Entry 7WBW (electron microscopy, 7.10 A resolution (low resolution: residue-level contacts below are approximate; hydrogen-bond / salt-bridge calls are withheld)); this record covers chains N and a of the 26 polymer chains in the assembly.

[Chain N]
Molecule: 198-nt DNA strand
Sequence (198 nucleotides; each row starts with the number of its first residue; numbers below 1 keep their minus sign (DG-125 is residue -125)):
  -125 GCTTACGTCAGTCTGGCCATCTTTGTGTTTGGTGTGTTTGGGTGGTGGCC
   -75 GTTTTCGTTGTTTTTTTCTGTCTCGTGCCTGGTGTCTTGGGTGTAATCCC
   -25 CTTGGCGGTTAAAACGCGGGGGACAGCGCGTACGTGCGTTTAAGCGGTGC
    25 TAGAGCTGTCTACGACCAATTGAGCGGCCTCGGCACCGGGATTCTGAT
Not modelled in the structure: -125 to -82, -63 to -59

[Chain a]
Molecule: Histone H3.3
From: Homo sapiens
UniProtKB: P84243 (H33_HUMAN); residues 0-135 here correspond to UniProt positions 1-136 (UniProt number = residue number + 1)
Sequence (139 residues; row label = number of the first residue in the row; numbers below 1 keep their minus sign (Gly-3 is residue -3)):
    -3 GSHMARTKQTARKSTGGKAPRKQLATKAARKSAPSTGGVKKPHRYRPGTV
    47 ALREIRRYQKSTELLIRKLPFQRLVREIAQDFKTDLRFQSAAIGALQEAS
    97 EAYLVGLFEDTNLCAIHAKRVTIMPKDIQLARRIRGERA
Not modelled in the structure: -3 to 37, 135
Sequence notes: expression tag (-3 to -1)
Swiss-Prot annotation at these positions:
  - site: Ser31 (Interaction with ZMYND11)
  - modified residue: Arg2 (Asymmetric dimethylarginine), Thr3 (Phosphothreonine), Lys4 (Allysine), Gln5 (5-glutamyl dopamine), Thr6 (Phosphothreonine), Arg8 (Citrulline), Lys9 (N6,N6,N6-trimethyllysine), Ser10 (ADP-ribosylserine), Thr11 (Phosphothreonine), Lys14 (N6-(2-hydroxyisobutyryl)lysine), Arg17 (Asymmetric dimethylarginine), Lys18 (N6-(2-hydroxyisobutyryl)lysine), Lys23 (N6-(2-hydroxyisobutyryl)lysine), Arg26 (Citrulline), Lys27 (N6,N6,N6-trimethyllysine), Ser28 (ADP-ribosylserine), Ser31 (Phosphoserine), Lys36 (N6,N6,N6-trimethyllysine), Lys37 (N6-methyllysine), Tyr41 (Phosphotyrosine) and 9 more in UniProt
  - lipidation: Lys18 (N6-decanoyllysine)

[Interface between chain N and chain a]
Residue-residue contacts (21; chain N residue first):
  DC7(N) - Thr118(a)
  DG8(N) - Pro43(a)
  DG8(N) - Gly44(a)
  DT9(N) - Arg40(a)
  DT9(N) - Pro43(a)
  DT9(N) - Gly44(a)
  DT9(N) - Thr45(a)
  DT9(N) - Val46(a)
  DT9(N) - Ala47(a)
  DG10(N) - His39(a)
  DG10(N) - Arg40(a)
  DA17(N) - Arg63(a)
  DA17(N) - Leu65(a)
  DA17(N) - Arg69(a)
  DG18(N) - Arg63(a)
  DG18(N) - Lys64(a)
  DG18(N) - Leu65(a)
  DG18(N) - Pro66(a)
  DA26(N) - Arg83(a)
  DG27(N) - Asp81(a)
  DG27(N) - Arg83(a)
Other interface residues (no listed pair), chain N (9 interface residues in all): DA-1
Other interface residues (no listed pair), chain a (18 interface residues in all): Tyr41, Arg42, Lys115

[Summary]
The interface between chain N and chain a involves 9 residues on one side and 18 on the other.
Chain N is a 198-nt DNA strand and chain a is Histone H3.3 (Homo sapiens); the structure, RNA polymerase II
elongation complex bound with Elf1 and Spt4/5, stalled at SHL(-3.5) of the nucleosome, was determined by
electron microscopy (same publication as 7WBV, 7WBX and 8HE5).
